Entry 9BGN (electron microscopy, 3.30 A resolution); this record covers chains E and F of the 9 polymer chains in the assembly.

# Chain E (and F)
Molecule: gp77 major coat protein
Organism: Pseudomonas phage vB_PaeP_DEV
Notes: chain F of this document is another copy of the same molecule, construct and numbering; everything in this record applies to it too
Reference sequence: A0A2K8HRH4 (A0A2K8HRH4_9CAUD); residue numbers follow UniProt; this construct covers 1-399
Amino-acid sequence (399 residues; row label = number of the first residue in the row):
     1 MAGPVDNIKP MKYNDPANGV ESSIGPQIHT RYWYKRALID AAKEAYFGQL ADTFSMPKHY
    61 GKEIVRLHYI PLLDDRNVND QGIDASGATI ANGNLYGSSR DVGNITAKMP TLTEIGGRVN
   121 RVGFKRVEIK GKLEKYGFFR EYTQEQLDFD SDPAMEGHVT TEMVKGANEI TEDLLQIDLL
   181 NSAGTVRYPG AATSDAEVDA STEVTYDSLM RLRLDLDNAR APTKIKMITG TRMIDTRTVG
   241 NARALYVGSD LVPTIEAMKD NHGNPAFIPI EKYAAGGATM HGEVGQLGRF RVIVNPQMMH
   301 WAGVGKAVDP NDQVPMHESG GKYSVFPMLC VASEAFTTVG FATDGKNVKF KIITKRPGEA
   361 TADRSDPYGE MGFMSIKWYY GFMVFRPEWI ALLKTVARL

# How chain E and chain F interact
Residue-residue contacts (100; chain E residue first):
  Tyr-13(E) / Gly-61(F)
  Ala-17(E) / Glu-63(F)
  Thr-30(E) / Tyr-60(F)
  Thr-30(E) / Glu-63(F)
  Arg-31(E) / Tyr-60(F)  hydrogen bond (backbone-backbone)
  Arg-31(E) / Glu-63(F)
  Tyr-32(E) / Phe-54(F)  hydrophobic
  Tyr-32(E) / Pro-57(F)  hydrophobic
  Tyr-32(E) / Tyr-60(F)
  Tyr-32(E) / Glu-63(F)  hydrogen bond (backbone-backbone)
  Tyr-32(E) / Ile-64(F)
  Tyr-32(E) / Val-65(F)  hydrogen bond (backbone-backbone)
  Trp-33(E) / Val-65(F)
  Tyr-34(E) / Phe-54(F)  hydrophobic
  Tyr-34(E) / Val-65(F)  hydrogen bond (backbone-backbone)
  Tyr-34(E) / Arg-66(F)
  Arg-36(E) / Arg-66(F)  hydrogen bond (backbone-side chain)
  Ala-37(E) / Arg-66(F)
  Ala-37(E) / Leu-67(F)
  Ala-37(E) / Tyr-69(F)  hydrophobic
  Leu-38(E) / Arg-66(F)
  Leu-38(E) / Leu-67(F)  hydrogen bond (backbone-backbone)
  Leu-38(E) / His-68(F)  hydrogen bond (backbone-side chain)
  Leu-38(E) / Tyr-69(F)  hydrogen bond (backbone-backbone)
  Leu-38(E) / Arg-386(F)
  Ile-39(E) / Tyr-69(F)  hydrophobic
  Ile-39(E) / Arg-386(F)
  Asp-40(E) / His-68(F)  salt bridge
  Asp-40(E) / Arg-76(F)  salt bridge
  Asp-40(E) / Arg-386(F)  salt bridge
  Ala-41(E) / Arg-220(F)
  Ala-42(E) / Arg-220(F)  hydrogen bond (backbone-side chain)
  Glu-44(E) / Arg-220(F)  salt bridge
  Lys-135(E) / Thr-111(F)
  Lys-135(E) / Leu-112(F)  hydrogen bond (backbone-backbone)
  Lys-135(E) / Thr-113(F)
  Tyr-136(E) / Pro-110(F)
  Gly-137(E) / Pro-110(F)
  Gly-137(E) / Asn-120(F)
  Phe-138(E) / Asn-120(F)
  Phe-139(E) / Val-119(F)
  Phe-139(E) / Asn-120(F)  hydrogen bond (backbone-backbone)
  Phe-139(E) / Arg-121(F)
  Phe-139(E) / Val-122(F)
  Arg-140(E) / Phe-124(F)
  Glu-141(E) / Arg-118(F)  salt bridge
  Asp-150(E) / Arg-126(F)  salt bridge
  Asp-152(E) / Leu-67(F)
  Asp-152(E) / Tyr-69(F)  hydrogen bond
  Asp-152(E) / Arg-126(F)  salt bridge
  Met-155(E) / Tyr-69(F)
  His-158(E) / Tyr-69(F)
  Val-159(E) / Phe-124(F)  hydrophobic
  Glu-162(E) / Pro-71(F)
  Glu-162(E) / Phe-124(F)
  Met-163(E) / Phe-124(F)  hydrophobic
  Ile-170(E) / Met-109(F)  hydrophobic
  Asp-173(E) / Tyr-96(F)  hydrogen bond
  Asp-173(E) / Arg-100(F)  salt bridge
  Leu-174(E) / Met-109(F)  hydrophobic
  Ile-177(E) / Ile-105(F)  hydrophobic
  Ile-177(E) / Thr-106(F)
  Arg-232(E) / Arg-232(F)
  Met-233(E) / Gly-230(F)
  Met-233(E) / Thr-231(F)
  Met-233(E) / Arg-232(F)  hydrogen bond
  Ile-234(E) / Thr-231(F)  hydrogen bond (backbone-backbone)
  Ile-234(E) / Arg-232(F)
  Ile-234(E) / Met-233(F)
  Ile-234(E) / Ile-234(F)  hydrophobic
  Ile-234(E) / Thr-236(F)
  Asp-235(E) / Thr-236(F)
  Asp-235(E) / Arg-237(F)
  Asp-235(E) / Thr-238(F)
  Ser-249(E) / Leu-214(F)
  Ser-249(E) / Asn-218(F)
  Val-252(E) / Leu-214(F)  hydrophobic
  Pro-253(E) / Met-210(F)  hydrophobic
  Pro-253(E) / Leu-214(F)
  Glu-256(E) / Met-210(F)
  Lys-259(E) / His-262(F)  hydrogen bond
  Pro-265(E) / His-262(F)
  Glu-271(E) / Met-227(F)
  Glu-271(E) / Thr-238(F)
  Glu-271(E) / Val-239(F)
  Glu-271(E) / Gly-240(F)  hydrogen bond (side chain-backbone)
  Lys-272(E) / Thr-238(F)
  Ala-274(E) / Met-227(F)  hydrophobic
  Ala-274(E) / Thr-229(F)
  Gln-297(E) / Arg-100(F)  hydrogen bond (backbone-side chain)
  Met-298(E) / Arg-100(F)
  Met-299(E) / Arg-100(F)
  Met-299(E) / Val-102(F)  hydrophobic
  Met-299(E) / Ile-105(F)  hydrophobic
  His-300(E) / Arg-100(F)  hydrogen bond (backbone-backbone)
  His-300(E) / Asp-101(F)
  His-300(E) / Val-102(F)  hydrogen bond (backbone-backbone)
  Trp-301(E) / Asp-101(F)
  Trp-301(E) / Val-102(F)
  Ala-302(E) / Asp-101(F)
Other interface residues (no listed pair), chain E (61 interface residues in all): Asn-18, His-29, Lys-43, Gly-166, Glu-169, Leu-180, Thr-236, Met-258, Lys-377
Other interface residues (no listed pair), chain F (57 interface residues in all): Met-56, Lys-62, Leu-72, Leu-73, Glu-128, Lys-130, Arg-213, Asp-235

# Overview
Chain E and chain F form an interface of 61 and 57 residues respectively; the contacts include 20 hydrogen
bonds and 8 salt bridges. Polar contacts include Asp-40(E)/His-68(F), Asp-40(E)/Arg-76(F) and
Asp-40(E)/Arg-386(F).
Chain E and chain F are both gp77 major coat protein (Pseudomonas phage vB_PaeP_DEV); the structure,
Pseudomonas phage DEV 5-fold vertex (major coat protein), was determined by electron microscopy (same
publication as 9COD, 9BGM, 9BGO and 8VXQ).
